3L7M - chains C and D of the 4 polymer chains in the assembly; structure by X-ray diffraction, 2.85 A resolution.

Chain C (and D):
Protein: Teichoic acid biosynthesis protein F
From: Staphylococcus epidermidis
Notes: fragment: TagF; chain D of this document is another copy of the same molecule, construct and numbering; everything in this record applies to it too
Reference sequence: Q5HLM5 (Q5HLM5_STAEQ); residue numbers follow UniProt; this construct covers 1-721
Sequence (729 residues; numbered 1 to 729; the number before each row is that of its first residue):
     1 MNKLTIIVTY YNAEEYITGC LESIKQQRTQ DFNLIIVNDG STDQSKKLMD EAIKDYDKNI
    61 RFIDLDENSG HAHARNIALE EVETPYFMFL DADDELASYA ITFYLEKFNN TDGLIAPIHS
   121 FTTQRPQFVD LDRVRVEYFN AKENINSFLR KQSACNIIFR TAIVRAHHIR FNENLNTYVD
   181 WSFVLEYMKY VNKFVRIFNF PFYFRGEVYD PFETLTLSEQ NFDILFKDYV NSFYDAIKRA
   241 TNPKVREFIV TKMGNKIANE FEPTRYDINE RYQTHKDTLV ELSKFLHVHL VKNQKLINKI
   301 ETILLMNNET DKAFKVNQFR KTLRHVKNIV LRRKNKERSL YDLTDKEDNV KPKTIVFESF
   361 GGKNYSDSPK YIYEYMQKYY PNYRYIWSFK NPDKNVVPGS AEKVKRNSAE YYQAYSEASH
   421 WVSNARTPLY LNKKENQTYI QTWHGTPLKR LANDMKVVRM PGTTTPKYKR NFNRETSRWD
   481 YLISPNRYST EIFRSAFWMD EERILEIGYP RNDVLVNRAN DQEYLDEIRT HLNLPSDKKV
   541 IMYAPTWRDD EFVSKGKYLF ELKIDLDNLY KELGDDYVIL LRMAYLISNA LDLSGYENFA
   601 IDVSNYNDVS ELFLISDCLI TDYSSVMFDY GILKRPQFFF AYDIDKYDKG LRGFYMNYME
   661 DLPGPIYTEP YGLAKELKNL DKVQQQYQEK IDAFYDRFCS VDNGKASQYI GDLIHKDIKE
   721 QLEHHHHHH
Disordered / not traced: 1-312, 724-729 (chain D: 1-312, 725-729)
Differences from the reference sequence: engineered mutation Ala584 (His in Q5HLM5); expression tag (722-729)
Residues lining bound ligands: EDT ({[-(bis-carboxymethyl-amino)-ethyl]-carboxymethyl-amino}-acetic acid): Arg320, Arg324, Lys327
UniProt features mapped onto this chain:
  - binding site (CDP-glycerol): Trp443 to Pro447, Arg511, Pro545, Thr546, Ser624, Ser625, Asp629

How chain C and chain D interact:
Residue-residue contacts (16; chain C residue first):
  Phe314(C) - Val330(D)  hydrophobic
  Val316(C) - Leu331(D)  hydrophobic
  Phe319(C) - Val330(D)  hydrophobic
  Arg320(C) - Leu331(D)
  Arg320(C) - Arg333(D)
  Lys327(C) - Phe319(D)
  Lys327(C) - Leu323(D)
  Val330(C) - Phe314(D)  hydrophobic
  Val330(C) - Phe319(D)  hydrophobic
  Leu331(C) - Val316(D)  hydrophobic
  Leu331(C) - Phe319(D)  hydrophobic
  Arg333(C) - Arg320(D)
  Gly462(C) - Thr464(D)
  Thr463(C) - Thr464(D)
  Thr464(C) - Thr463(D)
  Thr464(C) - Thr464(D)
Interface residues without a listed pair, chain C (13 interface residues in all): Leu323, Val326
Interface residues without a listed pair, chain D (12 interface residues in all): Lys327, Gly462

In short:
The interface between chain C and chain D involves 13 residues on one side and 12 on the other. Ligands of
chain C: compound EDT. From UniProt: 11 CDP-glycerol-binding residues on chain C.
Chain C and chain D are both Teichoic acid biosynthesis protein F (Staphylococcus epidermidis); the structure,
Structure of the Wall Teichoic Acid Polymerase TagF, H548A, was determined by X-ray diffraction together with
3L7I, 3L7J, 3L7K and 3L7L from the same study.
